5E1D - chains A and D; structure by X-ray diffraction, 1.45 A resolution.

Chain A:
Protein: N-terminal Xaa-Pro-Lys N-methyltransferase 1
Organism: Homo sapiens
Notes: EC 2.1.1.244
UniProtKB: Q9BV86 (NTM1A_HUMAN); residue numbers follow UniProt; this construct covers 2-223
Amino-acid sequence (241 residues; numbered -17 to 223; the number before each row is that of its first residue; numbers below 1 keep their minus sign (Met-17 is residue -17)):
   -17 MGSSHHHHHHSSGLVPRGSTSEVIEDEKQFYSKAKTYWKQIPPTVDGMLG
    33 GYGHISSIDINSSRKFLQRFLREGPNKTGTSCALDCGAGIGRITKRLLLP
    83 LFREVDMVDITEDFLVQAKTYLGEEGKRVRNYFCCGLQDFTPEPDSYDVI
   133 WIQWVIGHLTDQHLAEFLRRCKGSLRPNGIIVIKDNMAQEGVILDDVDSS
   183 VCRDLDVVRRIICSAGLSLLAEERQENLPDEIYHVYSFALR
Not modelled in the structure: -17 to -4
Construct notes: expression tag (-17 to 1)
Ligand contacts: S-adenosylhomocysteine (SAH): Tyr13, Trp20, Met30, Leu31, Cys68, Gly69, Ala70, Gly71, Arg74, Ile75, Asp91, Ile92, Thr93, Phe96, Cys117, Gly118, Leu119, Gln120, Gln135, Trp136, Val137, His140, Leu141
Curated features (UniProtKB/Swiss-Prot):
  - binding site (S-adenosyl-L-methionine): Gly69, Arg74, Asp91 to Thr93, Leu119, Gln120, Gln135
  - modified residue: Thr2 (N-acetylthreonine)
  - mutagenesis: Tyr19 (Y19A/F: Decreased methyltransferase activity with CENPA; Y19A: Reduced methyltransferase activity with CENPA), Trp20 (W20A/M/Y: Nearly abolishes methyltransferase activity with CENPA), Trp136 (W136L: Strongly reduces methyltransferase activity with CENPA), Asp167 (D167A: Does not affect methyltransferase activity; D167N/Q: Abolishes methyltransferase activity with CENPA), Asn168 (N168A: Decreased methyltransferase activity; N168K: Loss of methyltransferase activity), Asp177 (D177A: Induces a slight decrease in methyltransferase activity; D177K: Induces a strong decrease in methyltransferase activity; D177N: Strongly reduces methyltransferase activity with CENPA), Asp180 (D180A: Induces a decrease in methyltransferase activity; D180K: Induces a strong decrease in methyltransferase activity; D180N: Reduced methyltransferase activity with CENPA), Ser182 (S182A: Induces a slight decrease in methyltransferase activity; S182K: Induces a strong decrease in methyltransferase activity)
From the paper describing this entry:
  - mutagenesis - W136F, W136I, N168K: decreased catalytic activity
  - catalytic residues: His140, Asp180 (proposed by the authors, not directly observed)
  - mutagenesis - H140K, D180K: abolished catalytic activity

Chain D:
Protein: RCC1
Amino-acid sequence (6 residues; each row starts with the number of its first residue):
     1 YPKRIA

Chain A / chain D interface:
Residue-residue contacts (27; chain A residue first):
  Tyr19(A) - Tyr1(D)  hydrogen bond
  Trp20(A) - Tyr1(D)  hydrophobic
  Met30(A) - Tyr1(D)
  Leu31(A) - Tyr1(D)
  Leu31(A) - Pro2(D)
  Gly32(A) - Tyr1(D)
  Tyr34(A) - Pro2(D)
  Tyr34(A) - Arg4(D)  hydrogen bond
  Ile37(A) - Pro2(D)  hydrophobic
  Trp136(A) - Tyr1(D)
  Trp136(A) - Pro2(D)  hydrophobic
  Asn168(A) - Tyr1(D)  hydrogen bond (side chain-backbone)
  Asn168(A) - Lys3(D)
  Asp177(A) - Lys3(D)  salt bridge
  Asp180(A) - Tyr1(D)  hydrogen bond
  Asp180(A) - Lys3(D)  salt bridge
  Ser182(A) - Lys3(D)  hydrogen bond
  Glu213(A) - Arg4(D)
  Glu213(A) - Ile5(D)  hydrogen bond (backbone-backbone)
  Ile214(A) - Pro2(D)  hydrophobic
  Ile214(A) - Lys3(D)
  Ile214(A) - Arg4(D)
  Ile214(A) - Ile5(D)
  Tyr215(A) - Lys3(D)  hydrogen bond (backbone-backbone)
  Tyr215(A) - Arg4(D)
  Tyr215(A) - Ile5(D)
  Tyr215(A) - Ala6(D)  hydrogen bond (side chain-backbone)

In short:
The interface between chain A and chain D involves 15 residues on one side and 6 on the other; the contacts
include 8 hydrogen bonds and 2 salt bridges. Polar pairs include Asp177(A)-Lys3(D), Asp180(A)-Lys3(D) and
Tyr19(A)-Tyr1(D). From the paper: catalytic residues His140(A) and Asp180(A); W136F, W136I and N168K of chain
A reduce catalytic activity; 5 substitutions were tested in all.
Chain A is N-terminal Xaa-Pro-Lys N-methyltransferase 1 (Homo sapiens) and chain D is RCC1; the structure,
NTMT1 in complex with YPKRIA peptide, was determined by X-ray diffraction together with 5E1B, 5E1M, 5E1O, 5E2A
and 5E2B from the same study.
